PDB entry 7K98 | X-ray diffraction, 2.19 A resolution | chains B and C of the 6 polymer chains in the assembly

[Chain B]
Protein: Phenylalanine--tRNA ligase beta subunit
Source organism: Mycobacterium tuberculosis (strain ATCC 25618 / H37Rv)
Notes: EC 6.1.1.20
UniProtKB: P9WFU1 (SYFB_MYCTU); numbering as in UniProt (aligned over 1-831)
Amino-acid sequence (840 residues; each row starts with the number of its first residue; numbers below 1 keep their minus sign (Glu-8 is residue -8)):
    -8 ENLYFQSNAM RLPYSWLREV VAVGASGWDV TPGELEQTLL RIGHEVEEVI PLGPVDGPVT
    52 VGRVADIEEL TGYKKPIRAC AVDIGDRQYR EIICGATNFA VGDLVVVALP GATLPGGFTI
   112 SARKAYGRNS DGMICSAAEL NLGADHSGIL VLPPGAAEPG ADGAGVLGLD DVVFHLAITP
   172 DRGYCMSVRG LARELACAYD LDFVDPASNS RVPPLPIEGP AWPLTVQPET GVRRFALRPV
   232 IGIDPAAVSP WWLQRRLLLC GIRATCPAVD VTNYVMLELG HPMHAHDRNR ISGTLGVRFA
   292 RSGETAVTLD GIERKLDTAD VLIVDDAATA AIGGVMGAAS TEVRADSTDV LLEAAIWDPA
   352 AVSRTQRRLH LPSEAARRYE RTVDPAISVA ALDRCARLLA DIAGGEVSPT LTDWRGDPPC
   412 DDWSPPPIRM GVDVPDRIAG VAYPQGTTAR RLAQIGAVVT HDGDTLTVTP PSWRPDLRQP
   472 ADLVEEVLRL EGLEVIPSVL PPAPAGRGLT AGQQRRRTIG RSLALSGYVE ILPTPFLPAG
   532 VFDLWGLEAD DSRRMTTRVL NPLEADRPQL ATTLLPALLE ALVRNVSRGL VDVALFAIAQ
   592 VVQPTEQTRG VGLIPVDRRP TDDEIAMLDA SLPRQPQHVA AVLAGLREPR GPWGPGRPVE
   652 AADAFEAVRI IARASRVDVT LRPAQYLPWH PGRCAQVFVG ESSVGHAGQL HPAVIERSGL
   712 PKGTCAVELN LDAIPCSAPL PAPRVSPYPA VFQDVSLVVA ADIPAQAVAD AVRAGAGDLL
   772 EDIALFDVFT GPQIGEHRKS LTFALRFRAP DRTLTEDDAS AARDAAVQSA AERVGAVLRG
Unresolved in the structure: -8 to -3
Construct notes: expression tag (-8 to 0)
Metal / ion sites: Mg2+ site 1: Glu476 (shared with 1 residue of chain A); Mg2+ site 2: Glu807 (shared with 1 residue of chain F)
UniProt features mapped onto this chain:
  - binding site (Mg(2+)): Asp467, Asp473, Glu476, Glu477
From the paper describing this entry:
  - binding site for tRNA(Phe) (chain C): Ser578, Arg579, Pro738, Ala741, Phe743, Asp745, Ser747, Asp778, Phe780, Thr793, Thr804, Leu805, Glu807, Arg830

[Chain C]
Molecule: tRNA(Phe)
Sequence (77 nucleotides; row label = number of the first residue in the row):
     1 GGCCAGGUAG CUCAGUCGGU AUGAGCGUCC GCCUGAAAAG CGGAAGGUCG GCGGUUCGAU
    61 CCCGCCCCUG GCCACCA
Metal / ion sites: Mg2+: A39 (shared with 1 residue of chain E)

[Chain B / chain C interface]
Contacting residue pairs - 15 pairs, chain B then chain C:
  Asn-1(B) with A74(C), sugar contact; C75(C), phosphate contact
  Pro171(B) with A77(C), phosphate contact
  Arg358(B) with C75(C), sugar contact; C76(C), salt bridge to the phosphate
  His361(B) with G1(C), sugar contact
  Arg372(B) with C76(C), salt bridge to the phosphate
  Leu554(B) with C68(C), phosphate contact
  Glu555(B) with C68(C), phosphate contact
  Ala556(B) with C67(C), phosphate contact; C68(C), hydrogen bond to the phosphate
  Ser578(B) with G10(C), hydrogen bond to the sugar; C11(C), sugar contact
  Arg579(B) with C11(C), hydrogen bond to the phosphate; U12(C), salt bridge to the phosphate
Other interface residues (no listed pair), chain B (11 interface residues in all): Ser-2
Other interface residues (no listed pair), chain C (11 interface residues in all): U69

[Overview]
Chain B and chain C each contribute 11 residues to their interface, with 3 hydrogen bonds and 3 salt bridges.
Among the polar pairs are Ser578(B)-G10(C), Ala556(B)-C68(C) and Arg579(B)-C11(C). UniProt lists 4
Mg2+-binding residues on chain B. The paper reports a binding site for tRNA(Phe) (chain C) at Ser578(B),
Arg579(B) and Pro738(B) among others.
Here chain B is Phenylalanine--tRNA ligase beta subunit (Mycobacterium tuberculosis (strain ATCC 25618 /
H37Rv)) and chain C is tRNA(Phe). Entry 7K98 (Preaminoacylation complex of M. tuberculosis PheRS with cognate
precursor tRNA and 5'-O-(N-phenylalanyl)sulfamoyl-adenosine (F-AMS)) was determined by X-ray diffraction (same
publication as 7K9M, 7KA0 and 7KAB).
